4RAO - chains A and D of the 4 polymer chains in the assembly; structure by X-ray diffraction, 1.87 A resolution.

Chain A (and D):
Protein: Hypoxanthine-guanine phosphoribosyltransferase
From: Homo sapiens
Notes: EC 2.4.2.8; chain D of this document is another copy of the same molecule, construct and numbering; everything in this record applies to it too
UniProtKB: P00492 (HPRT_HUMAN); residues 1-217 here correspond to UniProt positions 2-218 (UniProt number = residue number + 1)
Amino-acid sequence (217 residues; row label = number of the first residue in the row):
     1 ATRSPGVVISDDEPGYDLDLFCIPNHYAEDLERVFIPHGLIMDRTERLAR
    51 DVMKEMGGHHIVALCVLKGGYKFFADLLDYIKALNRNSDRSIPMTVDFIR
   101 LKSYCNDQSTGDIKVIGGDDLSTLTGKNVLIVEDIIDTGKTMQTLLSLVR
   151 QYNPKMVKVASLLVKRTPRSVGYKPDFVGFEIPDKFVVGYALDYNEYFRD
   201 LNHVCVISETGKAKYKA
Unresolved in the structure: 89, 103-120, 217 (chain D: 1-3, 105-111)
UniProt features mapped onto this chain:
  - active site: Asp-137 (Proton acceptor)
  - binding site (GMP): Lys-68, Glu-133 to Thr-141, Lys-165, Lys-185 to Val-187, Asp-193
  - binding site (Mg(2+)): Asp-193
  - modified residue: Ala-1 (N-acetylalanine), Lys-102 (N6-acetyllysine), Thr-141 (Phosphothreonine)
  - cross-link: Lys-114 (Glycyl lysine isopeptide (Lys-Gly) (interchain with G-Cter in SUMO1))
Ion coordination: Mg2+ site 1: Glu-133, Asp-134; Mg2+ site 2: Asp-193 (together with 3L7)
Small-molecule neighbours: 3L7 ((2-{[2-(6-oxo-1,6-dihydro-9H-purin-9-yl)ethyl](2-{[(E)-2-phosphonoethenyl]oxy}ethyl)amino}ethyl)phosphonic acid): Leu-67, Lys-68, Gly-69, Arg-100, Leu-101, Asp-134, Ile-135, Ile-136, Asp-137, Thr-138, Gly-139, Lys-140, Thr-141, Lys-165, Lys-185, Phe-186, Val-187, Leu-192, Asp-193, Arg-199

Interface between chain A and chain D:
Residue-residue contacts (10; chain A residue first):
  Glu-46(A) / Arg-86(D)  salt bridge
  Glu-46(A) / Asn-87(D)  hydrogen bond
  Arg-50(A) / Arg-86(D)  hydrogen bond (side chain-backbone)
  Arg-50(A) / Asn-87(D)
  Leu-84(A) / Asn-87(D)
  Arg-86(A) / Glu-46(D)  salt bridge
  Arg-86(A) / Arg-50(D)  hydrogen bond (backbone-side chain)
  Asn-87(A) / Glu-46(D)  hydrogen bond
  Asn-87(A) / Arg-50(D)
  Asn-87(A) / Leu-84(D)

In short:
The chain A/chain D interface involves 5 residues from each chain, with 4 hydrogen bonds and 2 salt bridges.
Among the polar pairs are Glu-46(A)/Arg-86(D), Glu-46(A)/Asn-87(D) and Arg-50(A)/Arg-86(D). Bound to chain A:
compound 3L7.
Both chains are Hypoxanthine-guanine phosphoribosyltransferase (Homo sapiens). Entry 4RAO (Aza-acyclic
nucleoside phosphonates containing a second phosphonate group as inhibitors of the human, Plasmodium
falciparum and ...) was determined by X-ray diffraction together with 4RAB, 4RAC, 4RAD, 4RAN and 4RAQ from the
same study.
